Entry 8J01 (electron microscopy, 3.10 A resolution); this record covers chains D and F of the 8 polymer chains in the assembly.

== Chain D ==
Molecule: Potassium voltage-gated channel subfamily KQT member 2
From: Homo sapiens
Reference sequence: O43526 (KCNQ2_HUMAN); residue numbers follow UniProt; this construct covers 64-702
Sequence (656 residues; each row starts with the number of its first residue):
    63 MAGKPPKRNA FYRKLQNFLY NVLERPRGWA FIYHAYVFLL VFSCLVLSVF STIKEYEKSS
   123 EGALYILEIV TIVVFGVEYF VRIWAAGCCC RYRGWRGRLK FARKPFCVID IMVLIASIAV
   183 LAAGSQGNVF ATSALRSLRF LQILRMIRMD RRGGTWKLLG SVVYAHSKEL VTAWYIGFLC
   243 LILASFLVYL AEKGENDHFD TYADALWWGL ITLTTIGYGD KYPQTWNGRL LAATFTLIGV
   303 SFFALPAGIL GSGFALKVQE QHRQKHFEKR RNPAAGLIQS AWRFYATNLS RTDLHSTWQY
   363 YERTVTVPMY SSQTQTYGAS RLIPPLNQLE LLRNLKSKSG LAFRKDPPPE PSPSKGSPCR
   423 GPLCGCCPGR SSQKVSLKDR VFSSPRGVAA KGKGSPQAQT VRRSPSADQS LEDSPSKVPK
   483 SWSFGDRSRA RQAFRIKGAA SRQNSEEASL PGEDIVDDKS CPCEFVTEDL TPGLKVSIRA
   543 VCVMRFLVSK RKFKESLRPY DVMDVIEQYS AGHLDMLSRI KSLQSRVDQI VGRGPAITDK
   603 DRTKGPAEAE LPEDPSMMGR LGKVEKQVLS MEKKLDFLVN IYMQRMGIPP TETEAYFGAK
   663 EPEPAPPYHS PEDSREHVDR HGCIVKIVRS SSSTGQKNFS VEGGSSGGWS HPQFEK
Disordered / not traced: 63-69, 185-194, 368-534, 601-718
Differences from the reference sequence: initiating methionine (63); expression tag (703-718)
Residues lining bound ligands:
  - cannabidiol (P0T), molecule 1: Val225, Leu232, Ala235, Trp236, Gly239, Phe240, Phe304, Phe305, Pro308, Leu312
  - cannabidiol (P0T), molecule 2: Trp236, Phe240, Leu243, Leu268, Trp269, Leu272
  - cannabidiol (P0T), molecule 3: Trp288, Leu292, Ala295, Thr296, Leu299, Ile300
  - cannabidiol (P0T), molecule 4: Leu299, Ile300, Ser303
  - PIO ([(2R)-2-octanoyloxy-3-[oxidanyl-[(1R,2R,3S,4R,5R,6S)-2,3,6-tris(oxidanyl)-4,5-diphosphonooxy-cyclohexyl]oxy-phosphoryl]oxy-propyl] octanoate), molecule 1: Arg87, Phe93, Phe100, Met211, Asp212, Arg214, Thr217, Lys327
  - PIO, molecule 2: Ser229, Lys230, Val233, Trp236, Tyr237
Reported in the primary citation:
  - binding site for PIO: Arg87, Arg214, Lys230, Lys327

== Chain F ==
Molecule: Calmodulin-1
From: Homo sapiens
Reference sequence: P0DP23 (CALM1_HUMAN); residue numbers follow UniProt; this construct covers 1-149
Sequence (177 residues; row label = number of the first residue in the row):
     1 MADQLTEEQI AEFKEAFSLF DKDGDGTITT KELGTVMRSL GQNPTEAELQ DMINEVDADG
    61 NGTIDFPEFL TMMARKMKDT DSEEEIREAF RVFDKDGNGY ISAAELRHVM TNLGEKLTDE
   121 EVDEMIREAD IDGDGQVNYE EFVQMMTAKL EGGSSGGLVP RGSGGSSGGH HHHHHHH
Disordered / not traced: 1-5, 149-177
Differences from the reference sequence: expression tag (150-177)
Swiss-Prot annotation at these positions:
  - binding site (Ca(2+)): Asp21, Asp23, Asp25, Thr27, Glu32, Asp57, Asp59, Asn61, Thr63, Glu68, Asp94, Asp96, Asn98, Tyr100, Glu105, Asp130, Asp132, Asp134, Gln136, Glu141
  - modified residue: Ala2 (N-acetylalanine), Lys22 (N6-acetyllysine), Thr45 (Phosphothreonine), Ser82 (Phosphoserine), Lys95 (N6-acetyllysine), Tyr100 (Phosphotyrosine), Ser102 (Phosphoserine), Thr111 (Phosphothreonine), Lys116 (N6,N6,N6-trimethyllysine), Tyr139 (Phosphotyrosine)
  - cross-link: Lys22 (Glycyl lysine isopeptide (Lys-Gly) (interchain with G-Cter in SUMO2))
  - natural variant: Asn54 (N54I: In CPVT4), Phe90 (F90L: In LQT14), Asn98 (N98S: In CPVT4), Asp130 (D130G: In LQT14), Glu141 (E141G: In LQT14; E141V: In LQT14), Phe142 (F142L: In LQT14)

== How chain D and chain F interact ==
Residue-residue contacts (83; chain D residue first):
  Arg333(D) - Val92(F)
  Arg333(D) - Phe93(F)
  Arg333(D) - Lys95(F)
  Arg333(D) - Leu113(F)
  Asn334(D) - Leu113(F)
  Asn334(D) - Gly114(F)  hydrogen bond (side chain-backbone)
  Ala336(D) - Ala89(F)
  Ala336(D) - Val92(F)  hydrophobic
  Ala336(D) - Phe93(F)
  Ala337(D) - Phe93(F)
  Ala337(D) - Leu113(F)  hydrophobic
  Leu339(D) - Glu85(F)
  Leu339(D) - Ile86(F)  hydrophobic
  Ile340(D) - Ala89(F)  hydrophobic
  Ile340(D) - Phe90(F)  hydrophobic
  Ile340(D) - Met110(F)  hydrophobic
  Gln341(D) - Met110(F)  hydrogen bond (side chain-backbone)
  Gln341(D) - Leu113(F)  hydrogen bond (side chain-backbone)
  Gln341(D) - Gly114(F)
  Gln341(D) - Glu115(F)  hydrogen bond (side chain-backbone)
  Gln341(D) - Lys116(F)
  Gln341(D) - Leu117(F)
  Ala343(D) - Ile86(F)  hydrophobic
  Trp344(D) - Glu121(F)  hydrogen bond (side chain-backbone)
  Trp344(D) - Glu124(F)  hydrogen bond
  Trp344(D) - Met125(F)  hydrophobic
  Trp344(D) - Glu128(F)
  Trp344(D) - Phe142(F)  hydrophobic
  Arg345(D) - Leu117(F)
  Phe346(D) - Met77(F)  hydrophobic
  Tyr347(D) - Glu128(F)
  Tyr347(D) - Met146(F)  hydrophobic
  Ala348(D) - Glu124(F)
  Arg353(D) - Glu128(F)  salt bridge
  Ser358(D) - Glu120(F)  hydrogen bond (side chain-backbone)
  Ser358(D) - Glu121(F)
  Ser358(D) - Glu124(F)  hydrogen bond
  Thr359(D) - Glu121(F)
  Thr359(D) - Glu124(F)  hydrogen bond
  Gln361(D) - Thr118(F)  hydrogen bond
  Gln361(D) - Glu120(F)
  Gln361(D) - Glu121(F)
  Tyr362(D) - Gln42(F)  hydrogen bond
  Tyr362(D) - Thr118(F)
  Tyr362(D) - Glu121(F)
  Tyr363(D) - Leu40(F)
  Tyr363(D) - Gln42(F)
  Arg365(D) - Thr118(F)
  Thr366(D) - Leu40(F)  hydrogen bond (side chain-backbone)
  Thr366(D) - Gly41(F)
  Val367(D) - Ser39(F)
  Val367(D) - Leu40(F)  hydrogen bond (backbone-backbone)
  Gly535(D) - Leu19(F)
  Leu536(D) - Leu19(F)
  Val538(D) - Glu12(F)
  Val538(D) - Ala16(F)  hydrophobic
  Ser539(D) - Phe20(F)
  Ile540(D) - Leu40(F)  hydrophobic
  Ala542(D) - Phe20(F)  hydrophobic
  Ala542(D) - Phe69(F)  hydrophobic
  Ala542(D) - Met73(F)  hydrophobic
  Val543(D) - Met37(F)  hydrophobic
  Val545(D) - Met73(F)  hydrophobic
  Met546(D) - Met52(F)  hydrophobic
  Met546(D) - Val56(F)  hydrophobic
  Arg547(D) - Gln42(F)  hydrogen bond
  Arg547(D) - Glu115(F)
  Phe548(D) - Ser82(F)
  Leu549(D) - Glu55(F)
  Val550(D) - Asp51(F)
  Val550(D) - Met52(F)  hydrophobic
  Lys552(D) - Thr80(F)  hydrogen bond (side chain-backbone)
  Lys552(D) - Asp81(F)
  Arg553(D) - Glu55(F)  salt bridge
  Phe555(D) - Glu85(F)
  Phe555(D) - Glu88(F)
  Phe555(D) - Ala89(F)
  Lys556(D) - Glu85(F)  salt bridge
  Leu559(D) - Glu88(F)
  Glu569(D) - Arg91(F)  salt bridge
  Gln570(D) - Glu88(F)
  Ala573(D) - Arg91(F)
  Asp577(D) - Arg87(F)  salt bridge
Interface residues without a listed pair, chain D (46 interface residues in all): Gly338, Arg541
Interface residues without a listed pair, chain F (48 interface residues in all): Phe13, Leu33, Met72, Val109, Met145

== In short ==
46 residues of chain D face 48 of chain F across their interface, with 15 hydrogen bonds and 5 salt bridges.
Polar contacts include Arg353(D)-Glu128(F), Arg553(D)-Glu55(F) and Lys556(D)-Glu85(F). Bound to chain D:
compound PIO and 4 copies of cannabidiol. The paper reports a binding site for PIO at Arg87(D), Arg214(D) and
Lys230(D) among others.
Chain D is Potassium voltage-gated channel subfamily KQT member 2 and chain F is Calmodulin-1, both from Homo
sapiens; the structure, Human KCNQ2-CaM in complex with CBD and PIP2, was determined by electron microscopy
together with 8J00, 8J02, 8J03, 8J04, 8J05 and 8W4U from the same study.
